PDB entry 6SGA | electron microscopy, 3.10 A resolution | chains DD and CA of the 72 polymer chains in the assembly

[Chain DD]
Protein: mS51 (KRIPP1)
Organism: Trypanosoma brucei brucei
Chain sequence (812 residues; numbered 1 to 812; the number before each row is that of its first residue):
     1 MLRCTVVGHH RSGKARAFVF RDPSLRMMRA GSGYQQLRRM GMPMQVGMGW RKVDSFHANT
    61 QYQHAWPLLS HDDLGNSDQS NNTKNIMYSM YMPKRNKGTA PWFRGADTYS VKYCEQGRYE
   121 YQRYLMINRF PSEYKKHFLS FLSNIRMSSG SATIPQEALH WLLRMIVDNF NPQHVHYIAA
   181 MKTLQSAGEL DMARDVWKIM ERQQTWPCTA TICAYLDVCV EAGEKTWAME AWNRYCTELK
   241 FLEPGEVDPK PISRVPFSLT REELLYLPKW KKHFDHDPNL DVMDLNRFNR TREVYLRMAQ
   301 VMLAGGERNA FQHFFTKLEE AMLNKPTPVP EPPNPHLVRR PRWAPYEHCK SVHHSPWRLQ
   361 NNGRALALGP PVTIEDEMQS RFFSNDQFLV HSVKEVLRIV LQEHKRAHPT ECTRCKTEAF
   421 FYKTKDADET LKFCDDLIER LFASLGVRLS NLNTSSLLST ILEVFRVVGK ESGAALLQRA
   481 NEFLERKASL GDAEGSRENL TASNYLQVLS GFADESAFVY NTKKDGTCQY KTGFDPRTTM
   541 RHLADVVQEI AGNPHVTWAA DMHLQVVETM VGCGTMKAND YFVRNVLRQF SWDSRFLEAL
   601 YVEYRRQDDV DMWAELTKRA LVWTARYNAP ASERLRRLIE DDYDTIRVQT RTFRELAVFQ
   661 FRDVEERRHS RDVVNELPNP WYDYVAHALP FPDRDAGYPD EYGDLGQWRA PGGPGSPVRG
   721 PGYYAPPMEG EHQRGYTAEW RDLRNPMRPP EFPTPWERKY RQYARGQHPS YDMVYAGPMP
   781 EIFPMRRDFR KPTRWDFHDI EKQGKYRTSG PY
Not modelled in the structure: 1-14, 30-41

[Chain CA]
Molecule: 9S rRNA
Organism: Trypanosoma brucei brucei
Sequence (474 nucleotides; numbered 1 to 620; 146 numbers in that range are skipped by the numbering (no residue carries them; nothing is unmodelled there); the number before each row is that of its first residue):
     1 UAAAUUAUGG UCAAUUGUUA GUAUUCAUAU UAAUUUUUUU AAAUGUUUUA UCAUUUUAUA
    61 AAGGUUUAUU UUUGAAAGAU UUUUUGUAUA AAAUUUUAGG AAUAGUUAAU AAUAAUUUAU
   121 AAUUUUGAUU AGAUUGUUUU GUUAAUGCUA UUAGAUGGGU GUGGAAAAAU AAAAAAAAUA
   181 AUUAAUAUAU AUCAAUAAUA AAUUAAAUUA AUCUAUUAGU CAGAAAUGGA UGCCAGCCGU
   241 UGCGGUAAUU UCUAUGCUUU UAAAUAUUAU ACAAUUAUCA UAUUAAAUUG UUAAGUGCUG
   301 AUUUAACCAA UAAAAAUAUA AAUAAUUUUU AUUUGUUUUU AAACACCAUU AGGUAUAUGC
   361 AAAUAUAAAA UUAUAGUAAU UAU
   530 AGAAAUUAAA AAGGUAUUGU UGCCCACCAA UUUUUAUAAU AAAAAUAACG UGCAGUAAUU
   590 AAUAUAUUUA UAAAAAUAUA UUUUUUUUUU X
Not modelled in the structure: 543-553
Modified / non-standard residues: UBD (uridine 3',5'-bis(dihydrogen phosphate)) at position 620
Ion coordination: Mg2+ site 1: A75, A76; Mg2+ site 2 near U117 (its only coordinating residue here)

[Chain DD / chain CA interface]
Contacting residue pairs - 63 pairs, chain DD then chain CA:
  Ala15(DD) - U28(CA)  phosphate contact
  Arg16(DD) - U260(CA)  salt bridge to the phosphate
  Arg16(DD) - U261(CA)  salt bridge to the phosphate
  Arg26(DD) - U259(CA)  sugar contact
  Arg29(DD) - U259(CA)  salt bridge to the phosphate
  Trp50(DD) - C213(CA)  sugar contact
  Trp50(DD) - U214(CA)  sugar contact
  Val53(DD) - A215(CA)  sugar contact
  Phe56(DD) - U216(CA)  sugar contact
  Ser80(DD) - G17(CA)  hydrogen bond to the base
  Asn81(DD) - G17(CA)  base contact
  Asn82(DD) - G17(CA)  hydrogen bond to the sugar
  Asn82(DD) - U18(CA)  phosphate contact
  Thr83(DD) - G17(CA)  hydrogen bond to the sugar
  Lys94(DD) - A23(CA)  sugar contact
  Lys94(DD) - U24(CA)  salt bridge to the phosphate
  Lys94(DD) - A144(CA)  sugar contact
  Arg95(DD) - U143(CA)  hydrogen bond to the base
  Arg95(DD) - A145(CA)  salt bridge to the phosphate
  Lys97(DD) - G141(CA)  salt bridge to the phosphate
  Lys97(DD) - U142(CA)  salt bridge to the phosphate
  Lys136(DD) - U87(CA)  sugar contact
  Ser151(DD) - A79(CA)  sugar contact
  Ser151(DD) - U81(CA)  phosphate contact
  Ala152(DD) - A79(CA)  base contact
  Arg339(DD) - U87(CA)  salt bridge to the phosphate
  Tyr346(DD) - U84(CA)  sugar contact
  Tyr346(DD) - U85(CA)  hydrogen bond to the phosphate
  His348(DD) - U83(CA)  hydrogen bond to the phosphate
  His348(DD) - U84(CA)  salt bridge to the phosphate
  Asp704(DD) - U146(CA)  base contact
  Leu705(DD) - U22(CA)  sugar contact
  Leu705(DD) - U146(CA)  phosphate contact
  Gly706(DD) - U146(CA)  hydrogen bond to the phosphate
  Gln707(DD) - U138(CA)  hydrogen bond to the base
  Gln707(DD) - U146(CA)  sugar contact
  Trp708(DD) - U138(CA)  sugar contact
  Trp708(DD) - U146(CA)  sugar contact
  Trp708(DD) - G147(CA)  phosphate contact
  Arg709(DD) - U138(CA)  salt bridge to the phosphate
  Gly712(DD) - U138(CA)  base contact
  Ser716(DD) - U138(CA)  hydrogen bond to the base
  Val718(DD) - U138(CA)  base contact
  Pro721(DD) - U146(CA)  base contact
  Gly722(DD) - U146(CA)  base contact
  Tyr723(DD) - U22(CA)  hydrogen bond to the phosphate
  Tyr723(DD) - U146(CA)  hydrogen bond to the base
  Tyr724(DD) - U146(CA)  stacking on the base
  Pro727(DD) - A321(CA)  base contact
  Glu729(DD) - A320(CA)  phosphate contact
  Glu729(DD) - A321(CA)  phosphate contact
  Arg744(DD) - G21(CA)  phosphate contact
  Pro746(DD) - A20(CA)  sugar contact
  Pro746(DD) - G21(CA)  phosphate contact
  Met747(DD) - A20(CA)  base contact
  Tyr771(DD) - U18(CA)  base contact
  Tyr771(DD) - U19(CA)  base contact
  Arg787(DD) - A29(CA)  phosphate contact
  Arg787(DD) - U30(CA)  salt bridge to the phosphate
  Arg787(DD) - U142(CA)  salt bridge to the phosphate
  Lys805(DD) - U140(CA)  salt bridge to the phosphate
  Lys805(DD) - G141(CA)  salt bridge to the phosphate
  Arg807(DD) - U22(CA)  salt bridge to the phosphate
Interface residues without a listed pair, chain DD (47 interface residues in all): Met44, His57, Pro341, Pro726, Ser809
Interface residues without a listed pair, chain CA (38 interface residues in all): U80, G86, A262

[Summary]
47 residues of chain DD face 38 of chain CA across their interface; the contacts include 11 hydrogen bonds, 15
salt bridges and 1 aromatic stacking contact. Among the polar pairs are Ser80(DD)-G17(CA), Arg95(DD)-U143(CA)
and Gln707(DD)-U138(CA). A75(CA) and A76(CA) coordinate Mg2+ site 1.
Here chain DD is mS51 (KRIPP1) and chain CA is 9S rRNA, both from Trypanosoma brucei brucei. Entry 6SGA (Body
domain of the mt-SSU assemblosome from Trypanosoma brucei) was determined by electron microscopy (same
publication as 6SGB and 6SG9).
